Entry 8HMY (electron microscopy, 2.94 A resolution); this record covers chains A and T of the 6 polymer chains in the assembly.

== Chain A ==
Protein: tRNA-splicing endonuclease subunit Sen2
From: Homo sapiens
Notes: EC 4.6.1.16
UniProt: Q8NCE0 (SEN2_HUMAN); residues 1-465 here = UniProt positions 1-465
Sequence (485 residues; row label = number of the first residue in the row; numbers below 1 keep their minus sign (Met-19 is residue -19)):
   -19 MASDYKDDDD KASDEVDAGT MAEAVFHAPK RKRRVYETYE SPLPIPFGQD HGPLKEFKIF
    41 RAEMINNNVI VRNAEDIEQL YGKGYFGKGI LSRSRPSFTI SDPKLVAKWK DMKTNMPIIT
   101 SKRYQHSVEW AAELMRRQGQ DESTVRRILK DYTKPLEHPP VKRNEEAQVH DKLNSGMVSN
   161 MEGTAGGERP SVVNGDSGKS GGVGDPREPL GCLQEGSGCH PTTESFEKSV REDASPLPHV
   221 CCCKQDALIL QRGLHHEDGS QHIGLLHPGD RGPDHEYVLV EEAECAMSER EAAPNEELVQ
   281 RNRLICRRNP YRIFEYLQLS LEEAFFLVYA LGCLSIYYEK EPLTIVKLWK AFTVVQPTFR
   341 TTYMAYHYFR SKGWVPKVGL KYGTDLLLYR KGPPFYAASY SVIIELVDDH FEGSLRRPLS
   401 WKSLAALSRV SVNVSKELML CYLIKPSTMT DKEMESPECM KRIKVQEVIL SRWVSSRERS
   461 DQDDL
Not modelled in the structure: -19 to 13, 135-255, 263-279
Differences from the reference sequence: initiating methionine (-19); expression tag (-18 to 0); engineered mutation Ala377 (His in Q8NCE0)

== Chain T ==
Molecule: Pre-tRNA
Sequence (114 nucleotides; row label = number of the first residue in the row; numbers below 1 keep their minus sign (U-19 is residue -19)):
   -19 UAAUACGACU CACUAUAGGG GGCUCUGUGG CGCAAUGGAU AGCGCAUUGG ACUUCUAGUG
    41 ACGAAUAGAG CAAUUCAAAG GUUGUGGGUU CGAAUCCCAC CAGAGUCGGA UAUC
Not modelled in the structure: -19 to -1, 90-94
Bound ions: Mg2+ site 1 near G9 (its only coordinating residue here); Mg2+ site 2 near G12 (its only coordinating residue here); Mg2+ site 3 near A74 (its only coordinating residue here)

== How chain A and chain T interact ==
Residue-residue contacts - 17 pairs, chain A then chain T:
  Pro83(A) - A41(T)  base contact
  Arg409(A) - C51(T)  hydrogen bond to the sugar
  Arg409(A) - U54(T)  salt bridge to the phosphate
  Val412(A) - A49(T)  sugar contact
  Asn413(A) - A49(T)  hydrogen bond to the sugar
  Val414(A) - U36(T)  sugar contact
  Ser415(A) - G48(T)  sugar contact
  Arg452(A) - C51(T)  sugar contact
  Ser456(A) - C25(T)  hydrogen bond to the sugar
  Arg457(A) - A26(T)  phosphate contact
  Arg457(A) - G50(T)  salt bridge to the phosphate
  Arg457(A) - C51(T)  salt bridge to the phosphate
  Arg459(A) - C11(T)  hydrogen bond to the base
  Arg459(A) - G12(T)  hydrogen bond to the sugar
  Arg459(A) - G24(T)  base contact
  Arg459(A) - C25(T)  hydrogen bond to the base
  Asp463(A) - A26(T)  sugar contact
Interface residues without a listed pair, chain A (16 interface residues in all): Arg73, Lys84, Tyr362, Pro373, Ser460
Interface residues without a listed pair, chain T (17 interface residues in all): G10, A37, U39, G40, A53

== Overview ==
16 residues of chain A and 17 residues of chain T are in contact; the contacts include 6 hydrogen bonds and 3
salt bridges. Polar pairs include Arg459(A)-C11(T), Arg459(A)-C25(T) and Arg409(A)-C51(T).
Here chain A is tRNA-splicing endonuclease subunit Sen2 (Homo sapiens) and chain T is Pre-tRNA. Entry 8HMY
(Cryo-EM structure of the human pre-catalytic TSEN/pre-tRNA complex) was determined by electron microscopy
(same publication as 8HMZ).
